PDB entry 5Y9B | X-ray diffraction, 2.15 A resolution | chains A and B

[Chain A]
Protein: Gamma glutamyl transpeptidase
Source organism: Bacillus licheniformis
Notes: EC 2.3.2.2
Chain sequence (398 residues; row label = number of the first residue in the row):
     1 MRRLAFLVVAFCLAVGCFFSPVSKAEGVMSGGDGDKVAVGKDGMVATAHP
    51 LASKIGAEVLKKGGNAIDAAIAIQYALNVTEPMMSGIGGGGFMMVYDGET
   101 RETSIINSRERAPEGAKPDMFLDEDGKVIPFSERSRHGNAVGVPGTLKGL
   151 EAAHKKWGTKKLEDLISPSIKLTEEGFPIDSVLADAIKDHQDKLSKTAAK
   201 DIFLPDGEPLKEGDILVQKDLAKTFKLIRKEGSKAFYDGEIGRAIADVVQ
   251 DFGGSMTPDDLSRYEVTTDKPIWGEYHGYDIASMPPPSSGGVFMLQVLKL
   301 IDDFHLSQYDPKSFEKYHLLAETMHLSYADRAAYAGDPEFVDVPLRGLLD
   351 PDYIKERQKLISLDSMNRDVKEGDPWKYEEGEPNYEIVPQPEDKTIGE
Not modelled in the structure: 1-34, 395-398

[Chain B]
Protein: Gamma glutamyl transpeptidase
Source organism: Bacillus licheniformis
Notes: EC 2.3.2.2
Chain sequence (187 residues; numbered 399 to 585; the number before each row is that of its first residue):
   399 TTHFTVTDQWGNVVSYTTTIEQLFGTGILVPGYGLFLNNELTDFDAIPGG
   449 ANEVQPNKRPLSSMTPTIVFKDEKPVLTVGSPGGTTIIASVFQTILNYFE
   499 YGMSLQDAIEEPRIYTNSLTSYRYESGMPEDVRRKLNDFGHKFGSNPVDI
   549 GNVQSIFIDRENKTFMGVADSSRNGTAVGVNNKTSAE
Not modelled in the structure: 581-585
Metal / ion sites: Ca2+ site 1 near Glu498 (its only coordinating residue here); Ca2+ site 2 near Glu523 (its only coordinating residue here)
Ligand contacts: 6-diazenyl-5-oxo-L-norleucine (DON): Thr399, Thr417, Glu419, Glu438, Asp441, Ser460, Ser461, Met462, Pro480, Gly481, Gly482, Ile485

[How chain A and chain B interact]
Residue-residue contacts (375):
  Asp35(A) - Thr574(B)
  Asp35(A) - Ala575(B)  hydrogen bond (backbone-backbone)
  Lys36(A) - Val566(B)
  Lys36(A) - Ala567(B)  hydrogen bond (backbone-backbone)
  Lys36(A) - Asp568(B)  hydrogen bond (side chain-backbone)
  Lys36(A) - Ser569(B)
  Lys36(A) - Arg571(B)  hydrogen bond (side chain-backbone)
  Lys36(A) - Asn572(B)
  Lys36(A) - Gly573(B)  hydrogen bond (side chain-backbone)
  Val37(A) - Gln504(B)
  Val37(A) - Gly565(B)
  Ala38(A) - Phe563(B)
  Ala38(A) - Met564(B)
  Ala38(A) - Gly565(B)  hydrogen bond (backbone-backbone)
  Ala38(A) - Ala575(B)
  Ala38(A) - Gly577(B)
  Val39(A) - Phe563(B)
  Val39(A) - Gly577(B)
  Gly40(A) - Thr562(B)
  Gly40(A) - Phe563(B)  hydrogen bond (backbone-backbone)
  Gly40(A) - Asn579(B)
  Lys41(A) - Phe563(B)
  Lys41(A) - Val578(B)  hydrogen bond (backbone-backbone)
  Lys41(A) - Asn579(B)
  Asp42(A) - Asp406(B)
  Asp42(A) - Gln407(B)  hydrogen bond (backbone-backbone)
  Asp42(A) - Phe563(B)
  Asp42(A) - Val578(B)  hydrogen bond (backbone-backbone)
  Asp42(A) - Asn579(B)
  Asp42(A) - Asn580(B)  hydrogen bond (side chain-backbone)
  Gly43(A) - Thr405(B)
  Gly43(A) - Phe563(B)
  Gly43(A) - Gly577(B)
  Gly43(A) - Val578(B)  hydrogen bond (backbone-backbone)
  Met44(A) - Val404(B)
  Met44(A) - Thr405(B)  hydrogen bond (backbone-backbone)
  Met44(A) - Ile554(B)
  Met44(A) - Phe563(B)
  Met44(A) - Gly565(B)
  Met44(A) - Val576(B)
  Met44(A) - Gly577(B)
  Val45(A) - Thr403(B)
  Val45(A) - Val404(B)  hydrophobic
  Val45(A) - Ala575(B)
  Val45(A) - Val576(B)  hydrogen bond (backbone-backbone)
  Ala46(A) - Phe402(B)
  Ala46(A) - Thr403(B)  hydrogen bond (backbone-backbone)
  Ala46(A) - Gln552(B)
  Ala46(A) - Val566(B)
  Ala46(A) - Thr574(B)
  Thr47(A) - Phe402(B)
  Thr47(A) - Gln552(B)
  Thr47(A) - Gly573(B)
  Thr47(A) - Thr574(B)  hydrogen bond (backbone-backbone)
  Ala48(A) - Thr400(B)
  Ala48(A) - Asn550(B)
  Ala48(A) - Asn572(B)
  Ala48(A) - Gly573(B)  hydrogen bond (backbone-backbone)
  His49(A) - Gly573(B)
  Pro50(A) - Asn572(B)
  Pro50(A) - Thr574(B)
  Ser53(A) - Thr574(B)  hydrogen bond (side chain-backbone)
  Ser53(A) - Val576(B)
  Ala57(A) - Val576(B)  hydrophobic
  Ala57(A) - Val578(B)
  Leu60(A) - Val404(B)  hydrophobic
  Leu60(A) - Thr405(B)
  Leu60(A) - Asp406(B)
  Lys61(A) - Val578(B)
  Lys61(A) - Asn579(B)  hydrogen bond (side chain-backbone)
  Gly63(A) - Trp408(B)
  Gly64(A) - Trp408(B)
  Asn65(A) - Asp406(B)
  Ala66(A) - Val404(B)  hydrophobic
  Ala66(A) - Asp406(B)  hydrogen bond (backbone-side chain)
  Ala66(A) - Val412(B)
  Ala69(A) - Val404(B)  hydrophobic
  Ala70(A) - Phe402(B)
  Ala70(A) - Val412(B)  hydrophobic
  Ile73(A) - Phe402(B)  hydrophobic
  Ile73(A) - Val404(B)  hydrophobic
  Gln74(A) - Tyr414(B)
  Gln74(A) - Thr416(B)  hydrogen bond
  Leu77(A) - Thr400(B)
  Leu77(A) - Phe402(B)  hydrophobic
  Glu81(A) - Thr400(B)  hydrogen bond
  Glu81(A) - Arg571(B)  salt bridge
  Pro82(A) - Ile418(B)
  Pro82(A) - Phe434(B)
  Met83(A) - Ile418(B)
  Met83(A) - Gln420(B)
  Met83(A) - Leu421(B)
  Met83(A) - Phe422(B)  hydrogen bond (backbone-backbone)
  Met84(A) - Thr399(B)  hydrogen bond (backbone-backbone)
  Met84(A) - Thr416(B)
  Met84(A) - Thr417(B)
  Met84(A) - Ile418(B)  hydrogen bond (backbone-backbone)
  Met84(A) - Leu421(B)  hydrophobic
  Met84(A) - Arg571(B)
  Ser85(A) - Thr400(B)
  Ser85(A) - Thr416(B)
  Ser85(A) - Thr417(B)
  Gly86(A) - Ile418(B)
  Gly88(A) - Ile418(B)
  Gly88(A) - Leu433(B)
  Gly88(A) - Phe434(B)
  Gly88(A) - Leu435(B)
  Gly88(A) - Asn436(B)  hydrogen bond (backbone-side chain)
  Gly89(A) - Thr417(B)
  Gly89(A) - Ile418(B)
  Gly90(A) - Thr416(B)
  Gly90(A) - Thr417(B)  hydrogen bond (backbone-backbone)
  Gly91(A) - Thr415(B)
  Gly91(A) - Thr416(B)
  Phe92(A) - Ser413(B)
  Phe92(A) - Tyr414(B)
  Phe92(A) - Thr415(B)  hydrogen bond (backbone-backbone)
  Phe92(A) - Ser460(B)
  Phe92(A) - Met462(B)  hydrophobic
  Phe92(A) - Pro464(B)
  Met93(A) - Ser413(B)
  Met93(A) - Tyr414(B)  hydrophobic
  Met94(A) - Val411(B)
  Met94(A) - Val412(B)
  Met94(A) - Ser413(B)  hydrogen bond (backbone-backbone)
  Met94(A) - Pro464(B)
  Met94(A) - Ile466(B)  hydrophobic
  Val95(A) - Val411(B)
  Tyr96(A) - Gly409(B)
  Tyr96(A) - Asn410(B)
  Tyr96(A) - Val411(B)  hydrogen bond (backbone-backbone)
  Tyr96(A) - Phe468(B)  hydrophobic
  Tyr96(A) - Pro473(B)  hydrophobic
  Asp97(A) - Asn410(B)
  Gly98(A) - Trp408(B)
  Gly98(A) - Gly409(B)
  Gly98(A) - Asn410(B)  hydrogen bond (backbone-side chain)
  Thr103(A) - Phe468(B)
  Asn107(A) - Arg457(B)
  Arg109(A) - Glu438(B)  salt bridge
  Arg109(A) - Asp441(B)  salt bridge
  Arg109(A) - Pro458(B)  hydrogen bond (side chain-backbone)
  Arg109(A) - Leu459(B)  hydrogen bond (side chain-backbone)
  Arg109(A) - Ser460(B)
  Arg109(A) - Met462(B)
  Glu110(A) - Asn436(B)  hydrogen bond
  Glu110(A) - Glu438(B)
  Glu110(A) - Arg457(B)
  Glu110(A) - Pro458(B)
  Arg111(A) - Asn455(B)  hydrogen bond (side chain-backbone)
  Arg111(A) - Lys456(B)
  Arg111(A) - Arg457(B)
  Ala112(A) - Leu439(B)
  Ala112(A) - Gln453(B)
  Ala112(A) - Asn455(B)  hydrogen bond (backbone-backbone)
  Ala112(A) - Lys456(B)  hydrogen bond (backbone-backbone)
  Pro113(A) - Leu439(B)
  Pro113(A) - Pro454(B)
  Pro113(A) - Asn455(B)
  Glu114(A) - Pro454(B)
  Ala116(A) - Val452(B)  hydrophobic
  Ala116(A) - Pro454(B)
  Lys117(A) - Val452(B)
  Pro118(A) - Pro446(B)
  Pro118(A) - Val452(B)
  Pro118(A) - Gln453(B)
  Met120(A) - Val452(B)  hydrophobic
  Phe121(A) - Leu439(B)
  Phe121(A) - Thr440(B)
  Phe121(A) - Val452(B)  hydrophobic
  Leu122(A) - Ala444(B)
  Leu122(A) - Pro446(B)
  Val128(A) - Ala444(B)  hydrophobic
  Val128(A) - Ile445(B)  hydrophobic
  Phe131(A) - Glu419(B)
  Phe131(A) - Gln420(B)
  Phe131(A) - Thr440(B)
  Arg134(A) - Thr440(B)
  Ser135(A) - Thr424(B)
  Ser135(A) - Asn437(B)
  Arg136(A) - Thr424(B)
  Arg136(A) - Ile426(B)
  His137(A) - Thr424(B)
  Asn139(A) - Leu439(B)
  Ala140(A) - Asn436(B)
  Ala140(A) - Asn437(B)
  Ala140(A) - Glu438(B)  hydrogen bond (backbone-backbone)
  Ala140(A) - Leu439(B)  hydrogen bond (backbone-backbone)
  Val141(A) - Thr424(B)
  Val141(A) - Leu435(B)  hydrophobic
  Val141(A) - Asn436(B)
  Val141(A) - Leu439(B)
  Gly142(A) - Asn436(B)  hydrogen bond (backbone-side chain)
  Gly142(A) - Leu439(B)
  Pro144(A) - Asn436(B)
  Thr146(A) - Thr416(B)
  Leu150(A) - Tyr414(B)
  Asp180(A) - Asn572(B)  hydrogen bond
  Ser181(A) - Asn572(B)  hydrogen bond
  Ala186(A) - Leu421(B)  hydrophobic
  Ala186(A) - Phe422(B)
  Ile187(A) - Phe422(B)  hydrophobic
  His190(A) - Leu421(B)
  Lys193(A) - Gln420(B)
  Lys193(A) - Leu421(B)  hydrogen bond (side chain-backbone)
  Lys193(A) - Gly423(B)  hydrogen bond (side chain-backbone)
  Lys193(A) - Thr424(B)
  Lys193(A) - Gly425(B)
  Leu194(A) - Phe422(B)  hydrophobic
  Leu194(A) - Phe434(B)  hydrophobic
  Thr197(A) - Gly425(B)  hydrogen bond (side chain-backbone)
  Thr197(A) - Ile426(B)
  Thr197(A) - Leu427(B)
  Ala198(A) - Leu427(B)
  Ala199(A) - Leu427(B)
  Ala199(A) - Phe434(B)  hydrophobic
  Ile202(A) - Leu427(B)  hydrophobic
  Phe203(A) - Phe434(B)  hydrophobic
  Asp220(A) - Gly430(B)
  Asp220(A) - Tyr431(B)
  Asp220(A) - Gly432(B)
  Leu221(A) - Tyr431(B)
  Leu221(A) - Gly432(B)
  Lys223(A) - Gly430(B)  hydrogen bond (side chain-backbone)
  Thr224(A) - Tyr431(B)  hydrogen bond (side chain-backbone)
  Glu240(A) - Tyr431(B)  hydrogen bond
  Ile241(A) - Tyr431(B)  hydrophobic
  Ala244(A) - Val428(B)  hydrophobic
  Ala244(A) - Tyr431(B)  hydrophobic
  Ile245(A) - Val428(B)  hydrophobic
  Val248(A) - Ile426(B)  hydrophobic
  Val248(A) - Pro429(B)
  Val248(A) - Leu435(B)  hydrophobic
  Phe252(A) - Ile426(B)  hydrophobic
  Thr267(A) - Arg457(B)  hydrogen bond
  Trp273(A) - Phe468(B)  hydrophobic
  Tyr276(A) - Leu494(B)
  Tyr276(A) - Glu498(B)
  His277(A) - Phe497(B)
  His277(A) - Glu498(B)  salt bridge
  Gly278(A) - Lys469(B)
  Tyr279(A) - Val467(B)  hydrophobic
  Tyr279(A) - Phe468(B)
  Tyr279(A) - Lys469(B)
  Tyr279(A) - Phe497(B)  hydrophobic
  Asp280(A) - Val467(B)
  Asp280(A) - Phe468(B)  hydrogen bond (backbone-backbone)
  Ile281(A) - Thr465(B)
  Ile281(A) - Ile466(B)
  Ala282(A) - Thr465(B)
  Ala282(A) - Ile466(B)  hydrogen bond (backbone-backbone)
  Ala282(A) - Phe468(B)  hydrophobic
  Ser283(A) - Thr463(B)
  Ser283(A) - Pro464(B)  hydrogen bond (side chain-backbone)
  Ser283(A) - Thr465(B)  hydrogen bond
  Met284(A) - Met462(B)
  Met284(A) - Pro464(B)
  Pro287(A) - Arg457(B)
  Pro287(A) - Leu459(B)
  Pro287(A) - Ser460(B)  hydrogen bond (backbone-backbone)
  Ser288(A) - Leu459(B)
  Ser288(A) - Ser460(B)  hydrogen bond (side chain-backbone)
  Ser288(A) - Ser461(B)
  Ser288(A) - Met462(B)  hydrogen bond (side chain-backbone)
  Ser289(A) - Leu459(B)
  Ser289(A) - Ser460(B)  hydrogen bond (side chain-backbone)
  Ser289(A) - Ser461(B)
  Ser289(A) - Ile486(B)
  Gly290(A) - Ser461(B)
  Gly290(A) - Met462(B)
  Gly290(A) - Thr463(B)
  Gly290(A) - Ile486(B)
  Phe293(A) - Ile486(B)
  Met294(A) - Thr465(B)
  Met294(A) - Ile486(B)
  Met294(A) - Val489(B)  hydrophobic
  Met294(A) - Phe490(B)  hydrophobic
  Val297(A) - Phe490(B)  hydrophobic
  Leu298(A) - Phe490(B)
  Leu298(A) - Ile493(B)  hydrophobic
  Ile301(A) - Leu494(B)  hydrophobic
  His305(A) - Glu498(B)
  Leu306(A) - Leu494(B)  hydrophobic
  Leu306(A) - Glu498(B)  hydrogen bond (backbone-side chain)
  Leu306(A) - Tyr499(B)  hydrogen bond (backbone-side chain)
  Ser307(A) - Glu498(B)  hydrogen bond
  Ser307(A) - Tyr499(B)
  Tyr309(A) - Tyr499(B)  hydrogen bond (backbone-side chain)
  Asp310(A) - Tyr499(B)
  Pro311(A) - Tyr499(B)  hydrophobic
  Pro311(A) - Met501(B)  hydrophobic
  Pro311(A) - Glu509(B)
  Lys312(A) - Glu509(B)  salt bridge
  Lys312(A) - Gly525(B)
  Lys312(A) - Pro527(B)
  Lys312(A) - Val530(B)
  Ser313(A) - Val530(B)
  Phe314(A) - Val530(B)
  Phe314(A) - Lys533(B)
  Phe314(A) - Leu534(B)  hydrophobic
  Phe314(A) - Phe537(B)  hydrophobic
  Lys316(A) - Tyr499(B)
  Tyr317(A) - Ile512(B)
  Tyr317(A) - Met526(B)
  Tyr317(A) - Val530(B)  hydrophobic
  Tyr317(A) - Leu534(B)  hydrophobic
  His318(A) - Leu534(B)
  His318(A) - Phe537(B)
  His318(A) - His539(B)  hydrogen bond
  Leu320(A) - Phe490(B)  hydrophobic
  Leu320(A) - Gln491(B)
  Leu320(A) - Ile512(B)  hydrophobic
  Ala321(A) - Ile512(B)
  Ala321(A) - Thr514(B)
  Ala321(A) - His539(B)
  Glu322(A) - His539(B)
  Met324(A) - Ile512(B)  hydrophobic
  Met324(A) - Tyr513(B)  hydrophobic
  Met324(A) - Thr514(B)
  His325(A) - Thr514(B)  hydrogen bond
  His325(A) - Ser516(B)  hydrogen bond (side chain-backbone)
  His325(A) - Leu517(B)
  His325(A) - Tyr520(B)  hydrogen bond
  Tyr328(A) - Thr483(B)  hydrogen bond (side chain-backbone)
  Tyr328(A) - Ile486(B)
  Tyr328(A) - Ala487(B)
  Tyr328(A) - Tyr513(B)
  Tyr328(A) - Thr514(B)
  Tyr328(A) - Asn515(B)
  Arg331(A) - Leu459(B)
  Arg331(A) - Ser460(B)
  Arg331(A) - Ser461(B)  hydrogen bond
  Arg331(A) - Thr483(B)
  Tyr334(A) - Ala449(B)
  Ala335(A) - Ala449(B)
  Ala335(A) - Asn450(B)
  Ala335(A) - Leu459(B)  hydrophobic
  Gly336(A) - Ala449(B)
  Gly336(A) - Leu459(B)
  Asp337(A) - Lys456(B)
  Asp337(A) - Arg457(B)  salt bridge
  Glu339(A) - Arg457(B)  salt bridge
  Phe340(A) - Pro454(B)
  Phe340(A) - Asn455(B)
  Phe340(A) - Lys456(B)
  Val341(A) - Ala449(B)
  Leu363(A) - Phe537(B)
  Asp364(A) - Phe537(B)
  Ser365(A) - Phe537(B)
  Met366(A) - Tyr520(B)
  Met366(A) - Phe537(B)
  Met366(A) - Gly538(B)
  Met366(A) - His539(B)
  Asn367(A) - Leu517(B)
  Val370(A) - Leu517(B)  hydrophobic
  Tyr385(A) - Gly447(B)
  Tyr385(A) - Gly448(B)
  Tyr385(A) - Ala449(B)
  Glu386(A) - Gly447(B)  hydrogen bond (backbone-backbone)
  Glu386(A) - Gly448(B)
  Val388(A) - Ile445(B)  hydrophobic
  Val388(A) - Pro446(B)
  Val388(A) - Gly447(B)
  Val388(A) - Gly448(B)
  Pro389(A) - Ile445(B)
  Gln390(A) - Asp443(B)
  Gln390(A) - Ala444(B)  hydrogen bond (side chain-backbone)
  Gln390(A) - Ile445(B)  hydrogen bond (side chain-backbone)
  Glu392(A) - Asn515(B)
  Glu392(A) - Ser516(B)  hydrogen bond
  Glu392(A) - Thr518(B)  hydrogen bond
  Glu392(A) - Ser519(B)
  Lys394(A) - Thr440(B)  hydrogen bond (side chain-backbone)
  Lys394(A) - Asp441(B)
  Lys394(A) - Phe442(B)  hydrogen bond (side chain-backbone)
Also at the interface, not in a pair above, chain A (168 interface residues in all): Ile67, Ile87, Glu99, Asp119, Val182, Leu183, Gln218, Val249, Arg263, Gly291, Ala333, Pro338, Arg368, Pro391
Also at the interface, not in a pair above, chain B (129 interface residues in all): Glu471, Val474, Thr484, Pro510, Ser553, Lys561

[Summary]
168 residues of chain A and 129 residues of chain B are in contact; the contacts include 74 hydrogen bonds and
7 salt bridges. Among the polar pairs are Glu81(A)-Arg571(B), Arg109(A)-Glu438(B) and Arg109(A)-Asp441(B).
Ligands of chain B: 6-diazenyl-5-oxo-L-norleucine.
Chain A is Gamma glutamyl transpeptidase and chain B is Gamma glutamyl transpeptidase, both from Bacillus
licheniformis; the structure, Crystal structure of Bacillus licheniformis Gamma glutamyl transpeptidase with
DON, was determined by X-ray diffraction.
